Entry 8BDE (X-ray diffraction, 1.90 A resolution); this record covers chains B and F of the 6 polymer chains in the assembly.

== Chain B ==
Protein: Tubulin beta-2B chain
From: Bos taurus
Reference sequence: Q6B856 (TBB2B_BOVIN); the author numbering skips numbers that UniProt does not, so the offset changes along the chain: 1-42 = UniProt 1-42; 45-360 = UniProt 43-358; 369-455 = UniProt 359-445
Sequence (445 residues; row label = number of the first residue in the row; note: 10 numbers in that range are skipped by the numbering (no residue carries them; nothing is unmodelled there)):
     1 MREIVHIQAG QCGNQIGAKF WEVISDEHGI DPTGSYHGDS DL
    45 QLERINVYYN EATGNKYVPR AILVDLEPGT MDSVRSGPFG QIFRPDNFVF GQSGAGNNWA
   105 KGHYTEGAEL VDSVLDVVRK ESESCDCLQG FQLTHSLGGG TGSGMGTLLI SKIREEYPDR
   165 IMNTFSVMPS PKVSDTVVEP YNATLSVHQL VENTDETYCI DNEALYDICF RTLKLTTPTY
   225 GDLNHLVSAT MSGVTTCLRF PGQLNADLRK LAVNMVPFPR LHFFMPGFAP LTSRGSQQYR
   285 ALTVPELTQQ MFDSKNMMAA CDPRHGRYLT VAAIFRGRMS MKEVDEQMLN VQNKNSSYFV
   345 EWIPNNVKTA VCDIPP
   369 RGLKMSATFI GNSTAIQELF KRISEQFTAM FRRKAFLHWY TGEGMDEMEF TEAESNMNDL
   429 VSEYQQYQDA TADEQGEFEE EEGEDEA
Not modelled in the structure: 279-281, 439-455
Curated features (UniProtKB/Swiss-Prot):
  - motif: M1 to I4 (MREI motif)
  - binding site (GTP): Q11, E71, S140, G144, T145, G146, N206, N228
  - binding site (Mg(2+)): E71
  - modified residue: S40 (Phosphoserine), T57 (Phosphothreonine), K60 (N6-acetyllysine), S174 (Phosphoserine), T287 (Phosphothreonine), T292 (Phosphothreonine), R320 (Omega-N-methylarginine), E448 (5-glutamyl polyglutamate)
  - cross-link (Glycyl lysine isopeptide (Lys-Gly)): K60 (interchain with G-Cter in ubiquitin), K326 (interchain with G-Cter in ubiquitin)
Bound ions: Mg2+: Q11 (together with GDP)
Ligand contacts: GDP (guanosine-5'-diphosphate): G10, Q11, C12, Q15, I16, D69, A99, N101, S140, G142, G143, G144, T145, G146, S147, V171, P173, V177, D179, E183, N206, L209, Y224, L227, N228
What the authors report for this chain:
  - binding site for Baccatin III: C213, L217, L219, D226, H229, L230, A233, F272, P274, L275, T276, R278, R369, G370, L371

== Chain F ==
Protein: Tubulin beta-2B chain
From: Gallus gallus
Reference sequence: E1BQ43 (E1BQ43_CHICK); residues 1-378 here = UniProt positions 1-378
Sequence (384 residues; numbered 1 to 384; the number before each row is that of its first residue):
     1 MYTFVVRDEN SSVYAEVSRL LLATGQWKRL RKDNPRFNLM LGERNRLPFG RLGHEPGLVQ
    61 LVNYYRGADK LCRKASLVKL IKTSPELSES CTWFPESYVI YPTNLKTPVA PAQNGIRHLI
   121 NNTRTDEREV FLAAYNRRRE GREGNVWIAK SSAGAKGEGI LISSEASELL DFIDEQGQVH
   181 VIQKYLEKPL LLEPGHRKFD IRSWVLVDHL YNIYLYREGV LRTSSEPYNS ANFQDKTCHL
   241 TNHCIQKEYS KNYGRYEEGN EMFFEEFNQY LMDALNTTLE NSILLQIKHI IRSCLMCIEP
   301 AISTKHLHYQ SFQLFGFDFM VDEELKVWLI EVNGAPACAQ KLYAELCQGI VDVAISSVFP
   361 LADTGQKTSQ PTSIFIKLHH HHHH
Not modelled in the structure: 103-125, 139-143, 152-158, 249, 363-372, 381-384
Sequence notes: expression tag (379-384)
Bound ions: Mg2+: E331, N333 (together with AMP-PCP)
Ligand contacts: AMP-PCP (ACP; phosphomethylphosphonic acid adenylate ester): K74, I148, K150, Q183, K184, Y185, L186, K198, D200, R202, R222, H239, L240, T241, N242, D318, M320, I330, E331, N333

== Chain B / chain F interface ==
Pairs across the interface - 15 pairs, chain B then chain F:
  R311(B) - R31(F)
  L333(B) - P56(F)
  L333(B) - G57(F)
  Q336(B) - R36(F)  hydrogen bond
  N337(B) - T3(F)
  N337(B) - R36(F)  hydrogen bond
  N337(B) - L58(F)
  K338(B) - M1(F)
  K338(B) - K28(F)  hydrogen bond (backbone-side chain)
  S340(B) - L30(F)
  S340(B) - N34(F)  hydrogen bond
  S341(B) - R31(F)  hydrogen bond (backbone-side chain)
  E345(B) - R31(F)  salt bridge
  E345(B) - D33(F)
  N349(B) - R36(F)
Also at the interface, not in a pair above, chain B (10 interface residues in all): N339
Also at the interface, not in a pair above, chain F (12 interface residues in all): E55

== In short ==
10 residues of chain B and 12 residues of chain F are in contact, with 5 hydrogen bonds and 1 salt bridge.
Polar pairs include E345(B)-R31(F), Q336(B)-R36(F) and N337(B)-R36(F). Chain B binds GDP. Bound to chain F:
AMP-PCP. The paper reports a binding site for Baccatin III at C213(B), L217(B) and L219(B) among others.
Chain B is Tubulin beta-2B chain (Bos taurus) and chain F is Tubulin beta-2B chain (Gallus gallus); the
structure, Tubulin-baccatin III complex, was determined by X-ray diffraction together with 8BDF and 8BDG from
the same study.
